4OKC - chains A and B; structure by X-ray diffraction, 2.25 A resolution.

# Chain A (and B)
Name: LysM domain protein
From: Mycobacterium smegmatis
Notes: fragment: mannose-binding lectin domain; chain B of this document is another copy of the same molecule, construct and numbering; everything in this record applies to it too
UniProt: A0QYH7 (A0QYH7_MYCS2); residue numbers follow UniProt; this construct covers 1-105
Chain sequence (113 residues; numbered 1 to 113; the number before each row is that of its first residue):
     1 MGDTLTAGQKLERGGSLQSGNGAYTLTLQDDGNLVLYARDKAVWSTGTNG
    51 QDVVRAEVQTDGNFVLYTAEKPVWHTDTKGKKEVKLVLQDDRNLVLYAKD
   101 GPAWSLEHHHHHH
Not modelled in the structure: 108-113 (chain B: 107-113)
Sequence notes: expression tag (106-113)

# Chain A / chain B interface
Contacting residue pairs - 133 pairs, chain A then chain B:
  D3(A) - L86(B)
  D3(A) - V87(B)
  D3(A) - L88(B)  hydrogen bond (backbone-backbone)
  T4(A) - K85(B)
  T4(A) - L86(B)
  T4(A) - V87(B)
  L5(A) - K85(B)
  L5(A) - L86(B)  hydrogen bond (backbone-backbone)
  T6(A) - V84(B)
  T6(A) - K85(B)
  A7(A) - V84(B)  hydrogen bond (backbone-backbone)
  L17(A) - L88(B)
  Q18(A) - L88(B)
  S19(A) - L88(B)
  S19(A) - Q89(B)
  S19(A) - D90(B)
  G20(A) - D90(B)  hydrogen bond (backbone-side chain)
  N21(A) - D90(B)  hydrogen bond (backbone-side chain)
  Y24(A) - L88(B)
  Y24(A) - Q89(B)
  Y24(A) - D90(B)
  Y24(A) - D91(B)
  Y24(A) - R92(B)
  T25(A) - L88(B)
  L26(A) - L88(B)
  L26(A) - L94(B)  hydrophobic
  L36(A) - L88(B)  hydrophobic
  L36(A) - L106(B)  hydrophobic
  V43(A) - R92(B)
  W44(A) - W74(B)  hydrophobic
  W44(A) - L106(B)
  T46(A) - W74(B)
  T48(A) - V73(B)
  Q51(A) - V73(B)
  V54(A) - E70(B)
  R55(A) - E70(B)  salt bridge
  V58(A) - V84(B)  hydrophobic
  Q59(A) - V84(B)
  D61(A) - T78(B)
  D61(A) - K79(B)
  D61(A) - G80(B)  hydrogen bond (backbone-backbone)
  D61(A) - K81(B)
  G62(A) - T78(B)  hydrogen bond (backbone-side chain)
  G62(A) - K81(B)
  G62(A) - V84(B)
  G62(A) - L96(B)
  N63(A) - H75(B)
  N63(A) - T76(B)  hydrogen bond
  N63(A) - D77(B)  hydrogen bond (side chain-backbone)
  N63(A) - T78(B)  hydrogen bond (backbone-backbone)
  F64(A) - W74(B)  hydrophobic
  F64(A) - H75(B)
  F64(A) - T76(B)  hydrogen bond (backbone-side chain)
  F64(A) - L86(B)  hydrophobic
  V65(A) - W74(B)
  V65(A) - H75(B)
  L66(A) - K71(B)
  L66(A) - P72(B)
  L66(A) - V73(B)  hydrogen bond (backbone-backbone)
  L66(A) - W74(B)  hydrogen bond (backbone-backbone)
  Y67(A) - E70(B)
  Y67(A) - K71(B)
  Y67(A) - P72(B)  hydrophobic
  T68(A) - E70(B)
  T68(A) - K71(B)  hydrogen bond (backbone-backbone)
  T68(A) - V73(B)
  E70(A) - V54(B)
  E70(A) - R55(B)  salt bridge
  E70(A) - Y67(B)
  E70(A) - T68(B)
  E70(A) - E70(B)
  K71(A) - Y67(B)
  K71(A) - T68(B)  hydrogen bond (backbone-backbone)
  P72(A) - V65(B)  hydrophobic
  P72(A) - L66(B)
  P72(A) - Y67(B)
  V73(A) - T48(B)
  V73(A) - Q51(B)
  V73(A) - L66(B)  hydrogen bond (backbone-backbone)
  V73(A) - T68(B)
  W74(A) - W44(B)  hydrophobic
  W74(A) - T46(B)
  W74(A) - F64(B)  hydrophobic
  W74(A) - V65(B)
  W74(A) - L66(B)  hydrogen bond (backbone-backbone)
  H75(A) - N63(B)
  H75(A) - F64(B)
  T76(A) - N63(B)
  T76(A) - F64(B)  hydrogen bond (backbone-backbone)
  D77(A) - N63(B)  hydrogen bond (backbone-side chain)
  T78(A) - D61(B)
  T78(A) - G62(B)  hydrogen bond (side chain-backbone)
  T78(A) - N63(B)  hydrogen bond (backbone-side chain)
  K79(A) - D61(B)
  K79(A) - N63(B)
  G80(A) - D61(B)  hydrogen bond (backbone-backbone)
  K81(A) - D61(B)
  K81(A) - G62(B)  hydrogen bond (backbone-backbone)
  V84(A) - T6(B)
  V84(A) - A7(B)
  V84(A) - V58(B)  hydrophobic
  V84(A) - Q59(B)
  V84(A) - G62(B)
  K85(A) - T4(B)
  K85(A) - L5(B)
  K85(A) - T6(B)
  L86(A) - D3(B)
  L86(A) - T4(B)
  L86(A) - L5(B)  hydrogen bond (backbone-backbone)
  L86(A) - F64(B)  hydrophobic
  V87(A) - D3(B)
  V87(A) - T4(B)
  L88(A) - D3(B)  hydrogen bond (backbone-backbone)
  L88(A) - L17(B)
  L88(A) - Q18(B)
  L88(A) - S19(B)
  L88(A) - Y24(B)
  L88(A) - T25(B)
  L88(A) - L26(B)
  L88(A) - L36(B)  hydrophobic
  Q89(A) - S19(B)  hydrogen bond (backbone-side chain)
  Q89(A) - Y24(B)
  D90(A) - S19(B)
  D90(A) - G20(B)  hydrogen bond (side chain-backbone)
  D90(A) - N21(B)  hydrogen bond (side chain-backbone)
  D90(A) - Y24(B)
  R92(A) - Y24(B)
  R92(A) - L36(B)
  R92(A) - V43(B)
  L94(A) - L26(B)  hydrophobic
  L96(A) - G62(B)
  L106(A) - L36(B)  hydrophobic
  L106(A) - W44(B)
Other interface residues (no listed pair), chain A (58 interface residues in all): A38, V53, A69, D91
Other interface residues (no listed pair), chain B (59 interface residues in all): A38, V53, T60, A69

# Overview
The interface between chain A and chain B involves 58 residues on one side and 59 on the other, with 28
hydrogen bonds and 2 salt bridges. Among the polar pairs are R55(A)-E70(B), G20(A)-D90(B) and N21(A)-D90(B).
Both chains are LysM domain protein (Mycobacterium smegmatis). Entry 4OKC (Structure, interactions and
evolutionary implications of a domain-swapped lectin dimer from Mycobacterium smegmatis) was determined by
X-ray diffraction, deposited together with 4OIT and 4OIZ.
